Entry 8ZR4 (electron microscopy, 1.90 A resolution); this record covers chains K and N of the 12 polymer chains in the assembly.

# Chain K (and N)
Name: Neuraminidase
Source organism: Influenza A virus
Notes: EC 3.2.1.18; chain N of this document is another copy of the same molecule, construct and numbering; everything in this record applies to it too
UniProtKB: A0A346HBH4 (A0A346HBH4_9INFA); residues 1-393 here correspond to UniProt positions 77-469 (UniProt number = residue number + 76)
Amino-acid sequence (393 residues; numbered 1 to 393; the number before each row is that of its first residue):
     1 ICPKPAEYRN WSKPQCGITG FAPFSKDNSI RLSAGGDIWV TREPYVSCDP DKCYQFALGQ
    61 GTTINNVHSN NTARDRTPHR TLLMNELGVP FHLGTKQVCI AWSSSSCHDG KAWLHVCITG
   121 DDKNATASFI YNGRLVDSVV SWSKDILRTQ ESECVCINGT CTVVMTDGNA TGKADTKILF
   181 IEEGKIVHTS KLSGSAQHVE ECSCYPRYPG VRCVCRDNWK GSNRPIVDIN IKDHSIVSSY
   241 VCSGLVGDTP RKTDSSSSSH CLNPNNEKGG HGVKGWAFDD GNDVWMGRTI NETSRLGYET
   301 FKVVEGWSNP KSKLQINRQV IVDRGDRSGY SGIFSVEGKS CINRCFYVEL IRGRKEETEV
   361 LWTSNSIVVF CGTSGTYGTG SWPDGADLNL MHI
Unresolved in the structure: 1-5, 392-393
Disulfides: Cys16-Cys341, Cys48-Cys53, Cys99-Cys117, Cys107-Cys154, Cys156-Cys161, Cys202-Cys215, Cys204-Cys213, Cys242-Cys261, Cys345-Cys371
Ion coordination: Ca2+: Asp217, Gly221, Asp248, Gly269, His271
Residues lining bound ligands:
  - N-acetylglucosamine (NAG; 2-acetamido-2-deoxy-beta-D-glucopyranose), molecule 1: Asn70, Asn71, Leu361
  - N-acetylglucosamine (NAG), molecule 2: Asn291, Glu292, Thr293, Ser294, Leu296

# How chain K and chain N interact
Pairs across the interface (95):
  Asp37(K) - Gly35(N)
  Asp37(K) - Gly36(N)
  Trp39(K) - Leu32(N)  hydrophobic
  Gln60(K) - Arg31(N)  hydrogen bond (backbone-side chain)
  Gly61(K) - Asn28(N)
  Gly61(K) - Arg31(N)  hydrogen bond (backbone-side chain)
  Thr62(K) - Arg31(N)
  Thr62(K) - Leu32(N)
  Thr63(K) - Gly35(N)  hydrogen bond (side chain-backbone)
  Asn65(K) - Gly35(N)
  Asn66(K) - Arg31(N)  hydrogen bond (side chain-backbone)
  Asn66(K) - Leu32(N)  hydrogen bond (side chain-backbone)
  Asn66(K) - Ala34(N)
  Asn66(K) - Gly35(N)
  Val67(K) - Ala34(N)  hydrophobic
  Val67(K) - Leu390(N)
  His68(K) - Arg31(N)  hydrogen bond (side chain-backbone)
  His68(K) - Ala34(N)
  His68(K) - Ala386(N)
  His68(K) - Asp387(N)  hydrogen bond (side chain-backbone)
  His68(K) - Met391(N)
  Pro78(K) - Lys26(N)
  Pro78(K) - Ser381(N)
  Pro78(K) - Trp382(N)
  His79(K) - Lys26(N)  hydrogen bond
  His79(K) - Asn28(N)  hydrogen bond (backbone-side chain)
  His79(K) - Arg31(N)
  His79(K) - Pro383(N)
  His79(K) - Asp384(N)
  His79(K) - Gly385(N)
  Thr81(K) - Lys26(N)
  Thr81(K) - Asn28(N)
  Leu93(K) - Gly36(N)
  Leu93(K) - Asp37(N)
  Leu93(K) - Ile38(N)  hydrophobic
  Leu93(K) - Pro90(N)
  Gly94(K) - Val89(N)
  Gly94(K) - His92(N)
  Thr95(K) - Gly88(N)
  Thr95(K) - Pro90(N)
  Lys96(K) - Glu86(N)  salt bridge
  Lys96(K) - Leu87(N)
  Lys96(K) - Gly88(N)
  Lys96(K) - Val89(N)
  Gln97(K) - Lys26(N)
  Gln97(K) - Asp27(N)  hydrogen bond (side chain-backbone)
  Gln97(K) - Asn28(N)  hydrogen bond
  Gln97(K) - Leu87(N)
  Gln97(K) - Gly88(N)  hydrogen bond (backbone-backbone)
  Gln97(K) - Pro90(N)
  Val98(K) - Phe24(N)
  Cys99(K) - Phe24(N)
  Ile100(K) - Pro23(N)  hydrophobic
  Ile100(K) - Phe24(N)
  Ile100(K) - Ser25(N)
  Ile100(K) - Lys26(N)
  Ile100(K) - Val368(N)  hydrophobic
  Ile100(K) - Trp382(N)
  Thr119(K) - Pro23(N)
  Thr119(K) - Trp382(N)  hydrogen bond
  Gly120(K) - Thr379(N)
  Gly120(K) - Trp382(N)
  Asp121(K) - Thr379(N)  hydrogen bond
  Asp121(K) - Gly380(N)  hydrogen bond (side chain-backbone)
  Asn124(K) - Gly378(N)
  Asn124(K) - Thr379(N)  hydrogen bond
  Ala125(K) - Gly378(N)
  Thr126(K) - Pro23(N)
  Thr126(K) - Tyr377(N)
  Thr126(K) - Gly378(N)  hydrogen bond (side chain-backbone)
  Ser128(K) - Ala22(N)
  Ser128(K) - Pro23(N)  hydrogen bond (side chain-backbone)
  Ile130(K) - Phe24(N)  hydrophobic
  Asn132(K) - Asp51(N)
  Gly133(K) - Phe24(N)
  Arg134(K) - Pro50(N)  hydrogen bond (side chain-backbone)
  Arg134(K) - Asp51(N)  hydrogen bond (side chain-backbone)
  Arg134(K) - Val336(N)
  Arg134(K) - Glu337(N)  hydrogen bond (side chain-backbone)
  Leu135(K) - Ala22(N)  hydrophobic
  Leu135(K) - Pro23(N)
  Leu135(K) - Phe24(N)
  Leu135(K) - Asn343(N)
  Leu135(K) - Cys371(N)  hydrophobic
  Leu135(K) - Gly372(N)
  Asp137(K) - Gly375(N)
  Ser138(K) - Ala22(N)
  Ser138(K) - Thr373(N)  hydrogen bond
  Ser138(K) - Gly375(N)
  Ser138(K) - Thr376(N)  hydrogen bond (backbone-backbone)
  Val139(K) - Thr376(N)  hydrogen bond (backbone-backbone)
  Val140(K) - Thr376(N)  hydrogen bond (backbone-side chain)
  Val140(K) - Tyr377(N)
  Val140(K) - Gly378(N)
  Glu183(K) - Lys339(N)  salt bridge
Other interface residues (no listed pair), chain N (48 interface residues in all): Ile30, Lys52, Cys53

# Summary
38 residues of chain K face 48 of chain N across their interface; the contacts include 25 hydrogen bonds and 2
salt bridges. Among the polar pairs are Lys96(K)-Glu86(N), Glu183(K)-Lys339(N) and Gln60(K)-Arg31(N). Ligands
of chain K: N-acetylglucosamine.
Both chains are Neuraminidase (Influenza A virus). Entry 8ZR4 (Cryo-EM structure of the N2-4N2C402 complex at
a resolution of 1.9 angstrom) was determined by electron microscopy.
